PDB entry 7LHH | electron microscopy, 7.20 A resolution (low resolution: residue-level contacts below are approximate; hydrogen-bond / salt-bridge calls are withheld) | chains D and K of the 4 polymer chains in the assembly

Chain D:
Name: Chaperone protein PapD
From: Escherichia coli
Reference sequence: P15319 (PAPD_ECOLX); residues 1-218 here correspond to UniProt positions 22-239 (UniProt number = residue number + 21)
Amino-acid sequence (218 residues; row label = number of the first residue in the row):
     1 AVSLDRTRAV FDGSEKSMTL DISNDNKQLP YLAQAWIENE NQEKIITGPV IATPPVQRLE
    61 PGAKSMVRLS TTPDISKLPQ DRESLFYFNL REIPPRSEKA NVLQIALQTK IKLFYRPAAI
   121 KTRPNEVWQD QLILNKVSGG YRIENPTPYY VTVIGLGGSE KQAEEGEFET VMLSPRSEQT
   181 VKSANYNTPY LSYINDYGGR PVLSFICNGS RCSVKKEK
Unresolved in the structure: 216-218

Chain K:
Name: Fimbrial adapter PapK
From: Escherichia coli
Reference sequence: P62532 (PAPK_ECOLX); residues 1-178 here = UniProt positions 1-178
Amino-acid sequence (178 residues; numbered 1 to 178; the number before each row is that of its first residue):
     1 MIKSTGALLL FAALSAGQAI ASDVAFRGNL LDRPCHVSGD SLNKHVVFKT RASRDFWYPP
    61 GRSPTESFVI RLENCHATAV GKIVTLTFKG TEEAALPGHL KVTGVNAGRL GIALLDTDGS
   121 SLLKPGTSHN KGQGEKVTGN SLELPFGAYV VATPEALRTK SVVPGDYEAT ATFELTYR
Unresolved in the structure: 1-21

Interface between chain D and chain K:
Pairs across the interface (61):
  A1(D) - V37(K)
  L4(D) - C35(K)
  D5(D) - D32(K)
  D5(D) - R33(K)
  R6(D) - D32(K)
  R6(D) - C35(K)
  T7(D) - D32(K)
  T7(D) - R33(K)
  N26(D) - L42(K)
  Q28(D) - L42(K)
  K99(D) - H45(K)
  K99(D) - E168(K)
  A100(D) - V47(K)
  A100(D) - K49(K)
  A100(D) - D166(K)
  N101(D) - V46(K)
  N101(D) - V47(K)
  N101(D) - F48(K)
  N101(D) - K49(K)
  N101(D) - G165(K)
  N101(D) - D166(K)
  N101(D) - Y167(K)
  V102(D) - H45(K)
  V102(D) - V46(K)
  V102(D) - E168(K)
  V102(D) - A169(K)
  L103(D) - K44(K)
  L103(D) - V46(K)
  L103(D) - F48(K)
  L103(D) - A169(K)
  Q104(D) - A169(K)
  Q104(D) - T170(K)
  I105(D) - K44(K)
  I105(D) - F173(K)
  A106(D) - T170(K)
  A106(D) - A171(K)
  A106(D) - T172(K)
  A106(D) - F173(K)
  L107(D) - F173(K)
  L107(D) - L175(K)
  Q108(D) - T172(K)
  Q108(D) - F173(K)
  Q108(D) - E174(K)
  Q108(D) - L175(K)
  T109(D) - L175(K)
  K110(D) - L175(K)
  K110(D) - T176(K)
  K110(D) - Y177(K)
  I111(D) - Y177(K)
  K112(D) - Y177(K)
  K112(D) - R178(K)
  I154(D) - K82(K)
  E164(D) - T78(K)
  G166(D) - K82(K)
  E167(D) - K82(K)
  F168(D) - K82(K)
  T170(D) - R178(K)
  M172(D) - R178(K)
  Y197(D) - L31(K)
  Y197(D) - D32(K)
  R200(D) - H76(K)
Also at the interface, not in a pair above, chain D (31 interface residues in all): E165
Also at the interface, not in a pair above, chain K (31 interface residues in all): P34, G39

Summary:
The chain D/chain K interface involves 31 residues from each chain.
Chain D is Chaperone protein PapD and chain K is Fimbrial adapter PapK, both from Escherichia coli; the
structure, Cryo-EM structure of E. coli P pilus tip assembly intermediate PapC-PapD-PapK-PapG in the second
conformation, was determined by electron microscopy together with 7LHG and 7LHI from the same study.
